Entry 8FAL (X-ray diffraction, 1.37 A resolution); this record covers chain A.

# Chain A
Molecule: Carbonic anhydrase 2
From: Homo sapiens
Notes: EC 4.2.1.1
UniProt: P00918 (CAH2_HUMAN); the author numbering skips numbers that UniProt does not, so the offset changes along the chain: 1-125 = UniProt 1-125; 127-261 = UniProt 126-260
Sequence (260 residues; each row starts with the number of its first residue; note: 1 number in that range is skipped by the numbering (no residue carries it; nothing is unmodelled there)):
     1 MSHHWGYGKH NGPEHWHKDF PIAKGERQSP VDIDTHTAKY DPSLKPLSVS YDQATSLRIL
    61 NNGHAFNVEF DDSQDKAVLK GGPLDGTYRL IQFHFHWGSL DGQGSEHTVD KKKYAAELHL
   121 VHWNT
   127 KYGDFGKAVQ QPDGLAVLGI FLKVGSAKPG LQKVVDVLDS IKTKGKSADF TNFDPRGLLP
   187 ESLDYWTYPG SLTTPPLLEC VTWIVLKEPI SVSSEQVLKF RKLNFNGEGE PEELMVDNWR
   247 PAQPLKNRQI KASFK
Not modelled in the structure: 1-3
Bound ions: Zn2+: His94, His96, His119 (together with 1,3-benzothiazole-2(3H)-thione); mercuribenzoic acid Hg: Gln137, Glu205
Ligand contacts:
  - mercuribenzoic acid (MBO): Val135, Gln136, Gln137, Pro138, Glu205, Cys206
  - 1,3-benzothiazole-2(3H)-thione (XO9): Gln92, His94, His119, Val121, Phe131, Val143, Leu198, Thr199, Thr200, Trp209
UniProt features mapped onto this chain:
  - active site: His64 (Proton donor/acceptor)
  - binding site (Zn(2+)): His94, His96, His119
  - binding site (substrate): Thr199, Thr200
  - site: Tyr7 (Fine-tunes the proton-transfer properties of H-64), Asn62 (Fine-tunes the proton-transfer properties of H-64), Asn67 (Fine-tunes the proton-transfer properties of H-64), Gln92 (Involved in the binding of some activators, including histamine and L-histidine)
  - modified residue: Ser2 (N-acetylserine), Ser166 (Phosphoserine), Ser173 (Phosphoserine)

# Overview
Bound to chain A: 1,3-benzothiazole-2(3H)-thione and mercuribenzoic acid. His94, His96 and His119 form the
Zn2+ site. Gln137 and Glu205 form the mercuribenzoic acid Hg site. Curated annotation (UniProt) lists
active-site residue His64, 3 Zn2+-binding residues and substrate-binding residues Thr199 and Thr200.
Chain A is Carbonic anhydrase 2 (Homo sapiens); the structure, Masking thiol reactivity with thioamide-based
MBPs- carbonic anhydrase II complexed with benzo[d]thiazole-2(3H)-thione, was determined by X-ray diffraction
(same publication as 8FAU).
